Entry 8UX6 (X-ray diffraction, 2.00 A resolution); this record covers chains C and F of the 3 polymer chains in the assembly.

== Chain C ==
Name: Fab201 light chain
From: Homo sapiens
Amino-acid sequence (216 residues; row label = number of the first residue in the row; note: 20 numbers in that range are skipped by the numbering (no residue carries them; nothing is unmodelled there)):
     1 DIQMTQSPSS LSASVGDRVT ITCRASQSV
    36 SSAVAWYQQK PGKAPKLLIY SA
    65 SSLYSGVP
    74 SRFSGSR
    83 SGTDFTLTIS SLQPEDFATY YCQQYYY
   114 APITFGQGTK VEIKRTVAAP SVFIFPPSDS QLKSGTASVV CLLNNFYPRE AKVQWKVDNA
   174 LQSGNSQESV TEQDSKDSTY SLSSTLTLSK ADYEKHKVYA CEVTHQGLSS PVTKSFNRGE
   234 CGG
Not modelled in the structure: 234-236
Cystine bridges: Cys23-Cys104, Cys154-Cys214
Ion coordination: Ca2+ site 1: Ser36, Gly84; Ca2+ site 2 near Ser93 (its only coordinating residue here); Na+: Asn178, Ser179

== Chain F ==
Name: p67 protein
Reference sequence: Q27040 (Q27040_THEPA); residues -7 to 33 here correspond to UniProt positions 572-612 (UniProt number = residue number + 579)
Amino-acid sequence (41 residues; row label = number of the first residue in the row; numbers below 1 keep their minus sign (Gly-7 is residue -7)):
    -7 GTGGGSLRGL DLSEEEVKKI LDEIVKDPSD GELGLGDLSD P
Not modelled in the structure: -7 to -1, 20-33
Ion coordination: Na+: Asp3 (shared with 1 residue of chain D)
Reported in the primary citation:
  - mutagenesis - L4A: abolished binding to Fab201 heavy chain
  - mutagenesis - E8A: unchanged binding to Fab201 heavy chain

== How chain C and chain F interact ==
Pairs across the interface - 13 pairs, chain C then chain F:
  Ser36(C) with Glu6(F), hydrogen bond
  Ser37(C) with Glu6(F), hydrogen bond (backbone-side chain)
  Ala38(C) with Glu6(F)
  Tyr55(C) with Leu13(F), hydrophobic; Asp14(F), hydrogen bond; Val17(F)
  Ser56(C) with Lys10(F), hydrogen bond
  Ser66(C) with Lys10(F)
  Leu67(C) with Val17(F)
  Tyr68(C) with Ile16(F)
  Ser69(C) with Ile16(F); Val17(F)
  Tyr107(C) with Val9(F), hydrophobic
Also at the interface, not in a pair above, chain C (12 interface residues in all): Leu52, Tyr108

== In short ==
12 residues of chain C face 7 of chain F across their interface; the contacts include 4 hydrogen bonds. Polar
contacts include Ser36(C)-Glu6(F), Ser37(C)-Glu6(F) and Tyr55(C)-Asp14(F). From the paper: L4A of chain F
abolishes binding to Fab201 heavy chain; E8A of chain F leaves binding to Fab201 heavy chain unchanged.
Chain C is Fab201 light chain (Homo sapiens) and chain F is p67 protein; the structure, Structure of Fab201
with a T. parva sporozoite neutralizing B cell epitope of p67, was determined by X-ray diffraction.
